Entry 7UE0 (X-ray diffraction, 2.74 A resolution); this record covers chains A and B of the 4 polymer chains in the assembly.

== Chain A ==
Name: Integrin alpha-IIb heavy chain
From: Homo sapiens
Reference sequence: P08514 (ITA2B_HUMAN); residues 1-457 here correspond to UniProt positions 32-488 (UniProt number = residue number + 31)
Amino-acid sequence (457 residues; each row starts with the number of its first residue):
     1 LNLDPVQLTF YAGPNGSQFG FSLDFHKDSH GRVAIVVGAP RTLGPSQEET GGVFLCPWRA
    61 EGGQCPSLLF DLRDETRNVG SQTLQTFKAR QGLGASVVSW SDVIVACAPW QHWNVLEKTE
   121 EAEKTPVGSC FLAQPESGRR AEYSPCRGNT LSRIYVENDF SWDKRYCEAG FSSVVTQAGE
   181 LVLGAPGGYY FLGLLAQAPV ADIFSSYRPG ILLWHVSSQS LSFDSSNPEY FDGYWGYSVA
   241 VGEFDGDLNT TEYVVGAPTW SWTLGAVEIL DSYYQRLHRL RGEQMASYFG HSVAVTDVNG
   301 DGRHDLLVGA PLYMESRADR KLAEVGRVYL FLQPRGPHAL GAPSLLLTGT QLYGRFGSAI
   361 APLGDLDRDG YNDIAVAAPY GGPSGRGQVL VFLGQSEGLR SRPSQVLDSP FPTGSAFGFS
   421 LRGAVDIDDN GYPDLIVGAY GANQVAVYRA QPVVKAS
Unresolved in the structure: 455-457
Cystine bridges: Cys56-Cys65, Cys107-Cys130, Cys146-Cys167
UniProt features mapped onto this chain:
  - binding site (Ca(2+)): Glu243, Asp245, Asp247, Thr250, Glu252, Asp297, Asn299, Asp301, Arg303, Asp305, Asp365, Asp367, Asp369, Tyr371, Asp373, Asp426, Asp428, Asn430, Tyr432, Asp434
  - glycosylation (N-linked (GlcNAc...) asparagine): Asn15, Asn249

== Chain B ==
Name: Isoform Beta-3C of Integrin beta-3
From: Homo sapiens
Reference sequence: P05106 (ITB3_HUMAN), isoform P05106-3; residues 1-472 here correspond to UniProt positions 27-498 (UniProt number = residue number + 26)
Amino-acid sequence (472 residues; each row starts with the number of its first residue):
     1 GPNICTTRGV SSCQQCLAVS PMCAWCSDEA LPLGSPRCDL KENLLKDNCA PESIEFPVSE
    61 ARVLEDRPLS DKGSGDSSQV TQVSPQRIAL RLRPDDSKNF SIQVRQVEDY PVDIYYLMDL
   121 SYSMKDDLWS IQNLGTKLAT QMRKLTSNLR IGFGAFVDKP VSPYMYISPP EALENPCYDM
   181 KTTCLPMFGY KHVLTLTDQV TRFNEEVKKQ SVSRNRDAPE GGFDAIMQAT VCDEKIGWRN
   241 DASHLLVFTT DAKTHIALDG RLAGIVQPND GQCHVGSDNH YSASTTMDYP SLGLMTEKLS
   301 QKNINLIFAV TENVVNLYQN YSELIPGTTV GVLSMDSSNV LQLIVDAYGK IRSKVELEVR
   361 DLPEELSLSF NATCLNNEVI PGLKSCMGLK IGDTVSFSIE AKVRGCPQEK EKSFTIKPVG
   421 FKDSLIVQVT FDCDCACQAQ AEPNSHRCNN GNGTFECGVC RCGPGWLGSQ CE
Unresolved in the structure: 467-472
Cystine bridges: Cys5-Cys23, Cys13-Cys435, Cys16-Cys38, Cys26-Cys49, Cys177-Cys184, Cys232-Cys273, Cys374-Cys386, Cys406-Cys433, Cys437-Cys457, Cys448-Cys460
Covalently attached groups: N-acetylglucosamine (NAG) linked to Asn99, Asn320, Asn371
UniProt features mapped onto this chain:
  - region: Cys177 to Cys184 (Involved in CX3CL1-, NRG1-, FGF1- and IGF1-binding), Gln267 to Met287 (CX3CL1-binding)
  - binding site (Mg(2+)): Ser121, Ser123, Glu220
  - binding site (Ca(2+)): Ser123, Asp126, Asp127, Asp158, Asn215, Asp217, Pro219, Glu220, Asp251, Met335
  - glycosylation (N-linked (GlcNAc...) asparagine): Asn99, Asn320, Asn371, Asn452
Reported in the primary citation:
  - mutagenesis - N305T (6-fold): increased binding to FITC-echistatin

== Chain A / chain B interface ==
Pairs across the interface (64; chain A residue first):
  Gln18(A) - Val266(B)
  Phe21(A) - Arg261(B)
  Phe21(A) - Val266(B)  hydrophobic
  Arg41(A) - Gly264(B)  hydrogen bond (side chain-backbone)
  Trp110(A) - Arg261(B)  hydrogen bond (side chain-backbone)
  Trp110(A) - Leu262(B)
  Trp110(A) - Gly264(B)
  His112(A) - Ser162(B)  hydrogen bond
  His112(A) - Ile167(B)
  Glu121(A) - Ser168(B)  hydrogen bond
  Glu121(A) - Pro169(B)
  Glu123(A) - Ser168(B)
  Glu123(A) - Arg216(B)  salt bridge
  Lys124(A) - Ile167(B)
  Lys124(A) - Ser168(B)  hydrogen bond (backbone-side chain)
  Thr125(A) - Arg216(B)
  Pro126(A) - Ser162(B)
  Pro126(A) - Pro163(B)  hydrophobic
  Tyr166(A) - Arg216(B)
  Glu168(A) - Pro163(B)
  Glu168(A) - Leu262(B)
  Phe171(A) - Arg261(B)
  Tyr190(A) - Arg216(B)  hydrogen bond (side chain-backbone)
  Phe191(A) - Asp217(B)
  Phe231(A) - Lys253(B)  hydrogen bond (backbone-side chain)
  Asp232(A) - Pro219(B)
  Asp232(A) - Lys253(B)  salt bridge
  Tyr234(A) - His255(B)
  Tyr234(A) - Asp259(B)
  Tyr234(A) - Leu262(B)  hydrophobic
  Tyr237(A) - Leu258(B)  hydrogen bond (side chain-backbone)
  Tyr237(A) - Arg261(B)
  Thr259(A) - Asp259(B)
  Trp262(A) - Lys253(B)
  Trp262(A) - Leu317(B)  hydrophobic
  Thr263(A) - Ile256(B)
  Thr263(A) - Tyr321(B)  hydrogen bond
  Met285(A) - Leu317(B)  hydrophobic
  Met285(A) - Asn320(B)
  Met285(A) - Tyr321(B)  hydrophobic
  Met285(A) - Leu324(B)
  Ala286(A) - Ile256(B)  hydrophobic
  Ala286(A) - Leu292(B)  hydrophobic
  Tyr288(A) - Ala257(B)
  Tyr288(A) - Leu258(B)  hydrogen bond (side chain-backbone)
  Tyr288(A) - Asp259(B)  hydrogen bond
  His291(A) - Leu258(B)
  Leu312(A) - Ala257(B)  hydrophobic
  Leu312(A) - Leu258(B)  hydrophobic
  Met314(A) - Gly293(B)
  Met314(A) - Leu324(B)  hydrophobic
  Asp319(A) - Lys384(B)  salt bridge
  Lys321(A) - Glu358(B)  salt bridge
  Leu322(A) - Leu324(B)
  Glu324(A) - Ser291(B)  hydrogen bond
  Glu324(A) - Gly293(B)
  Tyr353(A) - Gly293(B)  hydrogen bond (side chain-backbone)
  Tyr353(A) - Leu294(B)
  Tyr353(A) - Glu297(B)  hydrogen bond
  Arg355(A) - Leu258(B)
  Arg355(A) - Pro268(B)
  Tyr380(A) - Pro268(B)
  Phe419(A) - Arg261(B)
  Tyr440(A) - Val266(B)
Interface residues without a listed pair, chain A (42 interface residues in all): Ala95, Asn114, Gln284, Pro311, Arg320
Interface residues without a listed pair, chain B (34 interface residues in all): Tyr166, Ala218, Ala263, Pro326

== Summary ==
42 residues of chain A and 34 residues of chain B are in contact, with 14 hydrogen bonds and 4 salt bridges.
Polar pairs include Glu123(A)-Arg216(B), Asp232(A)-Lys253(B) and Asp319(A)-Lys384(B). From the paper: N305T of
chain B increases binding to FITC-echistatin.
Here chain A is Integrin alpha-IIb heavy chain and chain B is Isoform Beta-3C of Integrin beta-3, both from
Homo sapiens. Entry 7UE0 (Integrin alpha IIB beta3 complex with fradafiban) was determined by X-ray
diffraction (same publication as 7L8P, 7TCT, 7TD8, 7THO, 7TMZ, 7TPD and 15 further entries).
